1I96 - chains A and T of the 22 polymer chains in the assembly; structure by X-ray diffraction, 4.20 A resolution (low resolution: residue-level contacts below are approximate; hydrogen-bond / salt-bridge calls are withheld).

Chain A:
Molecule: 16S RRNA
Source organism: Thermus thermophilus
Sequence (1514 nucleotides; each row starts with the number of its first residue):
     2 UGUUGGAGAGUUUGAUCCUGGCUCAGGGUGAACGCUGGCGGCGUGCCUAA
    52 GACAUGCAAGUCGUGCGGGCCGCGGGGUUUUACUCCGUGGUCAGCGGCGG
   102 ACGGGUGAGUAACGCGUGGGUGACCUACCCGGAAGAGGGGGACAACCCGG
   152 GGAAACUCGGGCUAAUCCCCCAUGUGGACCCGCCCCUUGGGGUGUGUCCA
   202 AAGGGCUUUGCCCGCUUCCGGAUGGGCCCGCGUCCCAUCAGCUAGUUGGU
   252 GGGGUAAUGGCCCACCAAGGCGACGACGGGUAGCCGGUCUGAGAGGAUGG
   302 CCGGCCACAGGGGCACUGAGACACGGGCCCCACUCCUACGGGAGGCAGCA
   352 GUUAGGAAUCUUCCGCAAUGGGCGCAAGCCUGACGGAGCGACGCCGCUUG
   402 GAGGAAGAAGCCCUUCGGGGUGUAAACUCCUGAACCCGGGACGAAACCCC
   452 CGACGAGGGGACUGACGGUACCGGGGUAAUAGCGCCGGCCAACUCCGUGC
   502 CAGCAGCCGCGGUAAUACGGAGGGCGCGAGCGUUACCCGGAUUCACUGGG
   552 CGUAAAGGGCGUGUAGGCGGCCUGGGGCGUCCCAUGUGAAAGACCACGGC
   602 UCAACCGUGGGGGAGCGUGGGAUACGCUCAGGCUAGACGGUGGGAGAGGG
   652 UGGUGGAAUUCCCGGAGUAGCGGUGAAAUGCGCAGAUACCGGGAGGAACG
   702 CCGAUGGCGAAGGCAGCCACCUGGUCCACCCGUGACGCUGAGGCGCGAAA
   752 GCGUGGGGAGCAAACCGGAUUAGAUACCCGGGUAGUCCACGCCCUAAACG
   802 AUGCGCGCUAGGUCUCUGGGUCUCCUGGGGGCCGAAGCUAACGCGUUAAG
   852 CGCGCCGCCUGGGGAGUACGGCCGCAAGGCUGAAACUCAAAGGAAUUGAC
   902 GGGGGCCCGCACAAGCGGUGGAGCAUGUGGUUUAAUUCGAAGCAACGCGA
   952 AGAACCUUACCAGGCCUUGACAUGCUAGGGAACCCGGGUGAAAGCCUGGG
  1002 GUGCCCCGCGAGGGGAGCCCUAGCACAGGUGCUGCAUGGCCGUCGUCAGC
  1052 UCGUGCCGUGAGGUGUUGGGUUAAGUCCCGCAACGAGCGCAACCCCCGCC
  1102 GUUAGUUGCCAGCGGUUCGGCCGGGCACUCUAACGGGACUGCCCGCGAAA
  1152 GCGGGAGGAAGGAGGGGACGACGUCUGGUCAGCAUGGCCCUUACGGCCUG
  1202 GGCGACACACGUGCUACAAUGCCCACUACAAAGCGAUGCCACCCGGCAAC
  1252 GGGGAGCUAAUCGCAAAAAGGUGGGCCCAGUUCGGAUUGGGGUCUGCAAC
  1302 CCGACCCCAUGAAGCCGGAAUCGCUAGUAAUCGCGGAUCAGCCAUGCCGC
  1352 GGUGAAUACGUUCCCGGGCCUUGUACACACCGCCCGUCACGCCAUGGGAG
  1402 CGGGCUCUACCCGAAGUCGCCGGGAGCCUACGGGCAGGCGCCGAGGGUAG
  1452 GGCCCGUGACUGGGGCGAAGUCGUAACAAGGUAGCUGUACCGGAAGGUGC
  1502 GGCUGGAUCACCUC
Metal / ion sites: Mg2+ site 1 near G21 (its only coordinating residue here); Mg2+ site 2: C67, A166; Mg2+ site 3 near G78 (its only coordinating residue here); Mg2+ site 4 near G104 (its only coordinating residue here); Mg2+ site 5 near C184 (its only coordinating residue here); Mg2+ site 6 near G190 (its only coordinating residue here); Mg2+ site 7 near C526 (its only coordinating residue here); Mg2+ site 8 near G541 (its only coordinating residue here); Mg2+ site 9 near U543 (its only coordinating residue here); Mg2+ site 10 near A555 (its only coordinating residue here); Mg2+ site 11 near G571 (its only coordinating residue here); Mg2+ site 12 near G580 (its only coordinating residue here); 7 more Mg2+ sites not listed
Small-molecule neighbours: octadecatungstenyl diphosphate (WO2): A16, C511, U1177, C1379

Chain T:
Protein: 30S ribosomal protein S20
Source organism: Thermus thermophilus
Chain sequence (105 residues; numbered 2 to 106; the number before each row is that of its first residue):
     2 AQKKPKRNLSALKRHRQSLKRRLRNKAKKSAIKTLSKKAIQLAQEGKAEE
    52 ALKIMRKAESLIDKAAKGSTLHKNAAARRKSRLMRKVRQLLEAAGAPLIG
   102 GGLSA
Disordered / not traced: 2-7

Chain A / chain T interface:
Contacting residue pairs (14; chain A residue first):
  C180(A) / Ala-78(T)
  C180(A) / Ser-82(T)
  C181(A) / Ser-82(T)
  C181(A) / Leu-104(T)
  C181(A) / Ser-105(T)
  G197(A) / Gly-102(T)
  G197(A) / Ser-105(T)
  U198(A) / Gly-102(T)
  U198(A) / Gly-103(T)
  C199(A) / Ser-61(T)
  U318(A) / Ser-19(T)
  U318(A) / Arg-23(T)
  G1435(A) / Ala-28(T)
  C1436(A) / Ala-28(T)
Also at the interface, not in a pair above, chain A (14 interface residues in all): G61, A179, C200, C317, A320, G1434
Also at the interface, not in a pair above, chain T (15 interface residues in all): Leu-10, Ala-32, Arg-57, Ser-70, Lys-81

Overview:
Chain A and chain T form an interface of 14 and 15 residues respectively. Ligands of chain A:
octadecatungstenyl diphosphate. C67(A) and A166(A) coordinate Mg2+ site 2.
Chain A is 16S RRNA and chain T is 30S ribosomal protein S20, both from Thermus thermophilus; the structure,
Crystal structure of the 30S ribosomal subunit from thermus thermophilus in complex with the translation
initiation ..., was determined by X-ray diffraction, deposited together with 1I94, 1I95 and 1I97.
